Entry 4HRL (X-ray diffraction, 2.55 A resolution); this record covers chains C and A.

[Chain C]
Name: Receptor tyrosine-protein kinase erbB-2
Organism: Homo sapiens
Notes: EC 2.7.10.1; fragment: N-terminal extracellular domain I
UniProtKB: P04626 (ERBB2_HUMAN); residues 2-197 here correspond to UniProt positions 24-219 (UniProt number = residue number + 22)
Chain sequence (198 residues; row label = number of the first residue in the row):
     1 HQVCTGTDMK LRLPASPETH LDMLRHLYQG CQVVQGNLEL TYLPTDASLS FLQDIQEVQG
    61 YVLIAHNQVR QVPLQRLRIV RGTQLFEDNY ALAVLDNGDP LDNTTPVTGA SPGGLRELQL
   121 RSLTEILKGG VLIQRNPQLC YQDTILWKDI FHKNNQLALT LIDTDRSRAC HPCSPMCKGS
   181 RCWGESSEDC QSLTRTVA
Disordered / not traced: 1, 15-16, 18, 100-110, 165-169, 178-179, 192-198
Disulfide bonds: Cys4-Cys31, Cys140-Cys170, Cys173-Cys182, Cys177-Cys190
Construct notes: expression tag (1, 198); engineered mutation Asp46 (Asn68 in P04626), Asp102 (Asn124 in P04626), Asp165 (Asn187 in P04626)
Swiss-Prot annotation at these positions:
  - modified residue: Thr160 (Phosphothreonine)

[Chain A]
Name: Designed Ankyrin Repeat Protein 9_29
Chain sequence (171 residues; numbered 1 to 171; the number before each row is that of its first residue):
     1 MRGSHHHHHH GSDLGKKLLE AARAGQDDEV RILMANGADV NAHDFYGITP LHLAANFGHL
    61 EIVEVLLKHG ADVNAFDYDN TPLHLAADAG HLEIVEVLLK YGADVNASDR DGHTPLHLAA
   121 REGHLEIVEV LLKNGADVNA QDKFGKTPFD LAIDNGNEDI AEVLQKAAKL N
Disordered / not traced: 1-6, 169-171

[How chain C and chain A interact]
Contacting residue pairs (29; chain C residue first):
  Glu87(C) - Lys16(A)  salt bridge
  Glu87(C) - Glu20(A)
  Asn89(C) - Glu20(A)
  Asn89(C) - Arg23(A)
  Tyr90(C) - Lys16(A)
  Tyr90(C) - Glu20(A)  hydrogen bond
  Leu132(C) - Lys16(A)
  Arg135(C) - His7(A)
  Arg135(C) - His8(A)  hydrogen bond
  Asp143(C) - Phe45(A)
  Ile145(C) - Tyr46(A)
  Trp147(C) - Tyr46(A)  hydrogen bond (backbone-side chain)
  Lys148(C) - Tyr46(A)
  Lys148(C) - Tyr78(A)
  Lys148(C) - Asp79(A)
  Leu157(C) - Arg23(A)  hydrogen bond (backbone-side chain)
  Leu157(C) - Leu53(A)
  Leu157(C) - Asn56(A)
  Ala158(C) - Arg23(A)
  Ala158(C) - Asp44(A)
  Ala158(C) - Ile48(A)
  Leu159(C) - Asp44(A)
  Leu159(C) - Leu53(A)  hydrophobic
  Thr160(C) - Asp44(A)  hydrogen bond (backbone-side chain)
  Thr160(C) - Phe45(A)  hydrogen bond (backbone-backbone)
  Thr160(C) - Tyr46(A)
  Leu161(C) - Lys16(A)
  Leu161(C) - Asp44(A)
  Ile162(C) - Phe45(A)  hydrophobic
Also at the interface, not in a pair above, chain C (19 interface residues in all): Gln134, Leu146, Gln156, Thr164
Also at the interface, not in a pair above, chain A (17 interface residues in all): Leu19, His43, Phe57, Leu85

[Overview]
19 residues of chain C and 17 residues of chain A are in contact; the contacts include 6 hydrogen bonds and 1
salt bridge. Polar contacts include Glu87(C)-Lys16(A), Tyr90(C)-Glu20(A) and Arg135(C)-His8(A).
Chain C is Receptor tyrosine-protein kinase erbB-2 (Homo sapiens) and chain A is Designed Ankyrin Repeat
Protein 9_29; the structure, Structural Basis for Eliciting a Cytotoxic Effect in HER2-Overexpressing Cancer
Cells via Binding to the Extracellular ..., was determined by X-ray diffraction together with 4HRM and 4HRN
from the same study.
